2BGN - chains B and X of the 6 polymer chains in the assembly; structure by X-ray diffraction, 3.15 A resolution.

# Chain B
Protein: Dipeptidyl peptidase IV
From: Homo sapiens
Notes: EC 3.4.14.5; fragment: extracellular domain, residues 39-766
UniProt: P27487 (DPP4_HUMAN); residues 39-766 here = UniProt positions 39-766
Chain sequence (728 residues; numbered 39 to 766; the number before each row is that of its first residue):
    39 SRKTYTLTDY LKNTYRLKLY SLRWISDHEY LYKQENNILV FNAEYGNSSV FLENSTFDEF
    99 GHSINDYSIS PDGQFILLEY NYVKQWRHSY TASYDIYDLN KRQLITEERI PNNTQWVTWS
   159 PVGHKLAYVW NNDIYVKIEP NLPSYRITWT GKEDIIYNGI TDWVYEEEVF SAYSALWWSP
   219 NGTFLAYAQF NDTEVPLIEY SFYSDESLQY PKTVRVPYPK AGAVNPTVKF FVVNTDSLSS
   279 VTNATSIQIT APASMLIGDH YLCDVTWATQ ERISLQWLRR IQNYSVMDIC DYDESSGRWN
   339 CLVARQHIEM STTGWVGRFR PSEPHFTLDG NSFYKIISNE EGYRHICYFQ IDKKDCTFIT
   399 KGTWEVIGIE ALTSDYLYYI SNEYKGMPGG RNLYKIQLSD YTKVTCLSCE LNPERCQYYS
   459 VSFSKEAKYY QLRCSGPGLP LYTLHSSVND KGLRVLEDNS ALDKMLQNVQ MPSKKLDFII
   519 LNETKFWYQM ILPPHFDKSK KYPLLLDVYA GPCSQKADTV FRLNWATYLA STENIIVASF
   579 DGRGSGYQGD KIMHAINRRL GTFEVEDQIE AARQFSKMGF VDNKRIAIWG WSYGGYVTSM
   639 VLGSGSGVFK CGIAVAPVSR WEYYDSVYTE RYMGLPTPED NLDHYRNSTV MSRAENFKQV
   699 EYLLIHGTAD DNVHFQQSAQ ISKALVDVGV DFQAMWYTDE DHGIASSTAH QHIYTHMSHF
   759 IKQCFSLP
Curated features (UniProtKB/Swiss-Prot):
  - active site (Charge relay system): S630, D708, H740
  - glycosylation (N-linked (GlcNAc...) asparagine): N85, N92, N150, N219, N229, N281, N321, N520, N685
  - mutagenesis: N85 (N85A: Does not inhibit dipeptidyl peptidase activity, interaction with ADA and homodimer formation), N92 (N92A: Does not inhibit dipeptidyl peptidase activity, interaction with ADA and homodimer formation), N150 (N150A: Does not inhibit dipeptidyl peptidase activity, interaction with ADA and homodimer formation), E205 (E205K: Inhibits dipeptidyl peptidase activity), E206 (E206L: Inhibits dipeptidyl peptidase activity), N219 (N219A: Does not inhibit dipeptidyl peptidase activity, interaction with ADA and homodimer formation), N229 (N229A: Does not inhibit dipeptidyl peptidase activity, interaction with ADA and homodimer formation), N281 (N281A: Does not inhibit dipeptidyl peptidase activity, interaction with ADA and homodimer formation), N321 (N321A: Does not inhibit dipeptidyl peptidase activity, interaction with ADA and homodimer formation), N520 (N520A: Does not inhibit dipeptidyl peptidase activity, interaction with ADA and homodimer formation), N685 (N685A: Does not inhibit dipeptidyl peptidase activity, interaction with ADA and homodimer formation), H750 (H750A: Inhibits weakly homodimerization and dipeptidyl peptidase activity ...)
Disulfide bonds: C328-C339, C385-C394, C444-C447, C454-C472, C649-C762
Covalent attachments: glycan linked to N85, N229; N-acetylglucosamine (NAG) linked to N92, N150, N219, N281, N321, N520

# Chain X
Protein: Tat protein
Notes: fragment: hiv-1 tat protein derived n-terminal nonapeptide, residues 1-9
UniProt: P12506 (TAT_HV1Z2); residues 1-9 here = UniProt positions 1-9
Chain sequence (9 residues; numbered 1 to 9; the number before each row is that of its first residue):
     1 MWPVDPNIE
Unresolved in the structure: 7-9
Construct notes: engineered mutation W2 (Asp in P12506)
Curated features (UniProtKB/Swiss-Prot):
  - region: M1, P3 to E9 (Interaction with human CREBBP)

# Chain B / chain X interface
Residue-residue contacts (17):
  Y48(B) with P6(X)
  R125(B) with W2(X)
  E205(B) with M1(X), hydrogen bond (side chain-backbone); W2(X), hydrogen bond (backbone-side chain)
  E206(B) with M1(X), hydrogen bond (side chain-backbone)
  S209(B) with W2(X)
  F357(B) with W2(X), hydrophobic
  Y547(B) with M1(X); W2(X); P3(X)
  W629(B) with V4(X)
  S630(B) with M1(X)
  Y631(B) with M1(X), hydrogen bond (backbone-side chain)
  V656(B) with M1(X), hydrophobic
  Y662(B) with M1(X), hydrogen bond (side chain-backbone)
  Y666(B) with M1(X), hydrophobic
  H748(B) with P6(X)
Other interface residues (no listed pair), chain B (16 interface residues in all): W659, G741

# Summary
16 residues of chain B face 5 of chain X across their interface; the contacts include 5 hydrogen bonds. Polar
contacts include E205(B)-M1(X), E205(B)-W2(X) and E206(B)-M1(X). Covalently linked N-acetylglucosamine: at
N92(B), N150(B), N219(B), N281(B), N321(B) and N520(B).
Here chain B is Dipeptidyl peptidase IV (Homo sapiens) and chain X is Tat protein. Entry 2BGN (HIV-1 Tat
protein derived N-terminal nonapeptide Trp2-Tat(1-9) bound to the active site of Dipeptidyl peptidase IV ...)
was determined by X-ray diffraction together with 2BGR from the same study.
